6WQO - chains B and C of the 3 polymer chains in the assembly; structure by X-ray diffraction, 3.15 A resolution.

# Chain B
Molecule: 283284 Fab heavy chain
From: Homo sapiens
Notes: antibody fragment or engineered binder
Chain sequence (234 residues; each row starts with the number of its first residue):
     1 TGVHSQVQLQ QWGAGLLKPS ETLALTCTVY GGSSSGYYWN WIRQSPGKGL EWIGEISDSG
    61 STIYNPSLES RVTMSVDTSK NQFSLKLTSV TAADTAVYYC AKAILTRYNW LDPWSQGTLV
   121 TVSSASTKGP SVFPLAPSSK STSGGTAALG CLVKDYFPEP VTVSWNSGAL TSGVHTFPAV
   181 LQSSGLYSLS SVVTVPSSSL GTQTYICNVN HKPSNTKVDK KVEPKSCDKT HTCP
Disordered / not traced: 1-5, 47-48, 140-144, 225-234
Disulfides: Cys-27/Cys-100, Cys-151/Cys-207

# Chain C
Molecule: 283284 Fab light chain
From: Homo sapiens
Notes: antibody fragment or engineered binder
Chain sequence (219 residues; numbered 1 to 219; the number before each row is that of its first residue):
     1 TGVHSDIVMT QSPSSLSASV GDRISISCRA SQGVNSALAW YQQKPGKAPK LLIYDASTLE
    61 SGVPSRFSGS GSGTDFALTI NSLQPEDFAT YYCQQFNSYP LTFGGGTKVE IKRTVAAPSV
   121 FIFPPSDEQL KSGTASVVCL LNNFYPREAK VQWKVDNALQ SGNSQESVTE QDSKDSTYSL
   181 SSTLTLSKAD YEKHKVYACE VTHQGLSSPV TKSFNRGEC
Disordered / not traced: 1-5, 219
Disulfides: Cys-28/Cys-93, Cys-139/Cys-199

# How chain B and chain C interact
Contacting residue pairs - 61 pairs, chain B then chain C:
  Asn-40(B) with Leu-101(C)
  Gln-44(B) with Gln-43(C), hydrogen bond; Tyr-92(C)
  Leu-50(B) with Tyr-92(C), hydrophobic; Phe-103(C)
  Trp-52(B) with Tyr-99(C), hydrophobic; Pro-100(C), hydrophobic; Leu-101(C); Phe-103(C), hydrophobic
  Glu-55(B) with Tyr-99(C), hydrogen bond
  Ile-63(B) with Tyr-99(C), hydrophobic
  Asn-65(B) with Pro-100(C)
  Pro-66(B) with Pro-100(C)
  Tyr-99(B) with Gln-43(C); Lys-47(C), hydrogen bond (side chain-backbone); Ala-48(C), hydrophobic
  Thr-106(B) with Tyr-99(C), hydrogen bond (backbone-side chain)
  Arg-107(B) with Phe-96(C)
  Asn-109(B) with Gln-94(C); Phe-96(C); Tyr-99(C), hydrogen bond; Leu-101(C)
  Trp-110(B) with Ala-39(C), hydrophobic; Tyr-41(C); Leu-51(C); Tyr-54(C); Phe-96(C), hydrophobic
  Leu-111(B) with Tyr-41(C); Leu-51(C)
  Asp-112(B) with Leu-51(C); Glu-60(C)
  Trp-114(B) with Ala-48(C), hydrophobic; Pro-49(C), hydrogen bond (side chain-backbone)
  Ser-115(B) with Ala-48(C)
  Phe-133(B) with Ser-126(C); Glu-128(C); Gln-129(C)
  Pro-134(B) with Ser-126(C)
  Leu-135(B) with Phe-123(C), hydrophobic
  Ala-136(B) with Phe-123(C)
  Thr-146(B) with Phe-121(C)
  Ala-148(B) with Phe-121(C), hydrophobic; Phe-123(C)
  Leu-152(B) with Ser-136(C)
  His-175(B) with Asn-142(C); Asn-143(C); Asp-172(C); Ser-179(C), hydrogen bond
  Phe-177(B) with Leu-140(C), hydrophobic; Ser-167(C); Thr-169(C); Ser-179(C); Leu-180(C); Ser-181(C)
  Pro-178(B) with Ser-167(C), hydrogen bond (backbone-side chain); Val-168(C)
  Val-180(B) with Gln-165(C)
  Leu-181(B) with Gln-165(C)
  Gln-182(B) with Gln-165(C)
  Val-192(B) with Leu-140(C), hydrophobic
  Thr-194(B) with Asn-142(C)
Also at the interface, not in a pair above, chain B (37 interface residues in all): Ile-42, Tyr-108, Leu-149, Ser-183, Ser-190
Also at the interface, not in a pair above, chain C (37 interface residues in all): Asp-6, Val-138, Thr-183, Thr-185

# Summary
Chain B and chain C each contribute 37 residues to their interface; the contacts include 8 hydrogen bonds.
Polar contacts include Gln-44(B)/Gln-43(C), Glu-55(B)/Tyr-99(C) and Tyr-99(B)/Lys-47(C).
Chain B is 283284 Fab heavy chain and chain C is 283284 Fab light chain, both from Homo sapiens; the
structure, Plasmodium vivax reticulocyte binding protein 2b (PvRBP2b) bound to human monoclonal antibody
283284, was determined by X-ray diffraction together with 6WM9, 6WNO and 6WTY from the same study.
